7VCQ - chains B and K of the 4 polymer chains in the assembly; structure by X-ray diffraction, 3.00 A resolution.

# Chain B
Molecule: Histone H4
Organism: Homo sapiens
UniProt: P62805 (H4_HUMAN); residues 0-102 here correspond to UniProt positions 1-103 (UniProt number = residue number + 1)
Chain sequence (103 residues; each row starts with the number of its first residue; numbering starts at 0):
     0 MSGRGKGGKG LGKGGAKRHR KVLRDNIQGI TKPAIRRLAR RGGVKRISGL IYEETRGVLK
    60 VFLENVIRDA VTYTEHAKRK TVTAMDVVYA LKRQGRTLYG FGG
Unresolved in the structure: 0-16, 102
UniProt features mapped onto this chain:
  - DNA-binding region: Lys16 to Lys20
  - modified residue: Ser1 (N-acetylserine), Arg3 (Asymmetric dimethylarginine), Lys5 (N6-(2-hydroxyisobutyryl)lysine), Lys8 (N6-(2-hydroxyisobutyryl)lysine), Lys12 (N6-(2-hydroxyisobutyryl)lysine), Lys16 (N6-(2-hydroxyisobutyryl)lysine), Lys20 (N6,N6,N6-trimethyllysine), Lys31 (N6-(2-hydroxyisobutyryl)lysine), Lys44 (N6-(2-hydroxyisobutyryl)lysine), Ser47 (Phosphoserine), Tyr51 (Phosphotyrosine), Lys59 (N6-(2-hydroxyisobutyryl)lysine), Lys77 (N6-(2-hydroxyisobutyryl)lysine), Lys79 (N6-(2-hydroxyisobutyryl)lysine), Thr80 (Phosphothreonine), Tyr88 (Phosphotyrosine), Lys91 (N6-(2-hydroxyisobutyryl)lysine)
  - cross-link (Glycyl lysine isopeptide (Lys-Gly)): Lys12 (interchain with G-Cter in SUMO2), Lys20 (interchain with G-Cter in SUMO2), Lys31 (interchain with G-Cter in SUMO2), Lys59 (interchain with G-Cter in SUMO2), Lys79 (interchain with G-Cter in SUMO2), Lys91 (interchain with G-Cter in SUMO2)

# Chain K
Molecule: Tegument protein BKRF4
Organism: Epstein-Barr virus (strain AG876)
UniProt: P0C724 (BKRF4_EBVA8); residues 48-113 here = UniProt positions 48-113
Chain sequence (70 residues; numbered 44 to 113; the number before each row is that of its first residue):
    44 GPLGSDTDES DYSDEDEEID LEEEYPSDED PSEGSDSDPS WHPSDSDESD YSESDEDEAT
   104 PGSQASRSSR
Unresolved in the structure: 44-59, 68-89, 101-113
Construct notes: expression tag (44-47)
UniProt features mapped onto this chain:
  - region: Asp63, Leu64 (Interaction with host histones H3/H4), Asp81 to Trp84 (Interaction with host H2A/H2B)

# How chain B and chain K interact
Residue-residue contacts - 45 pairs, chain B then chain K:
  Arg17(B) - Asp100(K)
  His18(B) - Asp100(K)
  Arg19(B) - Asp100(K)  hydrogen bond (backbone-side chain)
  Lys20(B) - Glu96(K)
  Lys20(B) - Ser97(K)
  Lys20(B) - Asp98(K)  salt bridge
  Val21(B) - Ser95(K)
  Val21(B) - Glu96(K)
  Val21(B) - Ser97(K)  hydrogen bond (backbone-backbone)
  Val21(B) - Asp98(K)
  Val21(B) - Asp100(K)
  Leu22(B) - Tyr94(K)  hydrophobic
  Leu22(B) - Ser95(K)
  Leu22(B) - Glu96(K)
  Arg23(B) - Tyr94(K)
  Arg23(B) - Ser95(K)  hydrogen bond (backbone-backbone)
  Asp24(B) - Asp93(K)
  Asp24(B) - Tyr94(K)
  Asn25(B) - Ser92(K)  hydrogen bond (side chain-backbone)
  Asn25(B) - Asp93(K)  hydrogen bond (backbone-backbone)
  Asn25(B) - Tyr94(K)
  Asn25(B) - Ser95(K)  hydrogen bond (side chain-backbone)
  Ile26(B) - Glu91(K)
  Ile26(B) - Ser92(K)
  Ile26(B) - Asp93(K)
  Lys31(B) - Glu91(K)  hydrogen bond (backbone-side chain)
  Arg35(B) - Leu64(K)
  Ala38(B) - Leu64(K)  hydrophobic
  Arg39(B) - Leu64(K)  hydrogen bond (side chain-backbone)
  Arg39(B) - Glu66(K)  salt bridge
  Val43(B) - Leu64(K)
  Lys44(B) - Asp63(K)
  Lys44(B) - Leu64(K)  hydrogen bond (backbone-backbone)
  Lys44(B) - Glu65(K)  salt bridge
  Arg45(B) - Glu61(K)  salt bridge
  Arg45(B) - Ile62(K)
  Arg45(B) - Asp63(K)  salt bridge
  Ile46(B) - Glu61(K)
  Ile46(B) - Ile62(K)  hydrogen bond (backbone-backbone)
  Ile46(B) - Leu64(K)  hydrophobic
  Ser47(B) - Glu60(K)
  Gly48(B) - Glu60(K)  hydrogen bond (backbone-backbone)
  Gly48(B) - Ile62(K)
  Tyr51(B) - Ile62(K)
  Arg55(B) - Glu91(K)  salt bridge
Also at the interface, not in a pair above, chain B (23 interface residues in all): Thr30
Also at the interface, not in a pair above, chain K (18 interface residues in all): Glu67, Glu99

# Overview
The interface between chain B and chain K involves 23 residues on one side and 18 on the other, with 11
hydrogen bonds and 6 salt bridges. Among the polar pairs are Lys20(B)-Asp98(K), Arg39(B)-Glu66(K) and
Lys44(B)-Glu65(K). UniProt lists a DNA-binding region on chain B.
Chain B is Histone H4 (Homo sapiens) and chain K is Tegument protein BKRF4 (Epstein-Barr virus (strain
AG876)); the structure, structure of viral protein BKRF4 in complex with H3.3-H4-ASF1, was determined by X-ray
diffraction together with 7VCL from the same study.
